8YNI - chains B and I of the 11 polymer chains in the assembly; structure by electron microscopy, 3.66 A resolution.

== Chain B ==
Molecule: Caspase-8 subunit p10
Source organism: Homo sapiens
UniProtKB: Q14790 (CASP8_HUMAN); numbering as in UniProt (aligned over 1-479)
Chain sequence (479 residues; each row starts with the number of its first residue):
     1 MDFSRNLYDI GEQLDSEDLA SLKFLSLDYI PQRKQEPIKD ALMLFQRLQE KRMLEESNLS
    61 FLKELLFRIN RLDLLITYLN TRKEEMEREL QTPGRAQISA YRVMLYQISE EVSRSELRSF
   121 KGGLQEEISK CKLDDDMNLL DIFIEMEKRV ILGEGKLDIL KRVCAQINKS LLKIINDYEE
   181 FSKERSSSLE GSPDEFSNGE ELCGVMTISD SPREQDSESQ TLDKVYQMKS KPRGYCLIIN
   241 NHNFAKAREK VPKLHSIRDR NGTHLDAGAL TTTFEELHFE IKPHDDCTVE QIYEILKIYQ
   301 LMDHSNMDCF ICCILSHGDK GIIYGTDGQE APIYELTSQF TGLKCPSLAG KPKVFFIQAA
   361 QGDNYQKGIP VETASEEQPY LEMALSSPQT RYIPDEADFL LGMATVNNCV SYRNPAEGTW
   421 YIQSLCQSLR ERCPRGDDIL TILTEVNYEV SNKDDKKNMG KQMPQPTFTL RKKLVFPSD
Disordered / not traced: 183-479
Differences from the reference sequence: engineered mutation Gly122 (Phe in Q14790), Gly123 (Leu in Q14790), Ala360 (Cys in Q14790), Ala374 (Asp in Q14790), Ala384 (Asp in Q14790)
UniProt features mapped onto this chain:
  - active site: His317
  - site: Asp216, Ser217 (Cleavage)
  - modified residue: Ser188 (Phosphoserine), Ser211 (Phosphoserine), Lys224 (N6-acetyllysine), Tyr334 (Phosphotyrosine), Tyr380 (Phosphotyrosine), Ser387 (Phosphoserine), Arg413 (Microbial infection: ADP-riboxanated arginine)
  - natural variant: Arg248 (R248W: In CASP8D), Asp285 (D285H: Associated with protection against breast cancer)
  - mutagenesis: Asp73 (D73A: Abolishes binding to FLASH. Induces NF-kappa-B activation), Tyr380 (Y380E: Phosphomimetic mutant which does not affect interaction with PIK3R1 or DISC-mediated processing; Y380F: Abolishes phosphorylation at this site ...), Ser387 (S387A: Impaired CDK1-mediated phosphorylation and enhanced apoptosis), Arg413 (R413A: Abolished ADP-riboxanation by C.violaceum CopC)
Reported in the primary citation:
  - mutagenesis - E12A/F122G/L123G, N70A/F122G/L123G, E110A/F122G/L123G: unchanged binding to CASP8 and FADD-like apoptosis regulator subunit p43 (chain I)

== Chain I ==
Molecule: CASP8 and FADD-like apoptosis regulator subunit p43
Source organism: Homo sapiens
UniProtKB: O15519 (CFLAR_HUMAN); residue numbers follow UniProt; this construct covers 1-181
Chain sequence (181 residues; each row starts with the number of its first residue):
     1 MSAEVIHQVE EALDTDEKEM LLFLCRDVAI DVVPPNVRDL LDILRERGKL SVGDLAELLY
    61 RVRRFDLLKR ILKMDRKAVE THLLRNPHLV SDYRVLMAEI GEDLDKSDVS SLIFLMKDYM
   121 GRGKISKEKS FLDLVVELEK LNLVAPDQLD LLEKCLKNIH RIDLKTKIQK YKQSVQGAGT
   181 S
Disordered / not traced: 122-127, 177-181

== How chain B and chain I interact ==
Residue-residue contacts (9):
  Arg33(B) with Ser107(I)
  Glu50(B) with Asp105(I); Arg161(I), salt bridge; Asp163(I), hydrogen bond (backbone-backbone)
  Lys51(B) with His160(I); Ile162(I)
  Arg52(B) with Ile162(I); Asp163(I), salt bridge; Thr166(I), hydrogen bond
Also at the interface, not in a pair above, chain B (7 interface residues in all): Pro31, Lys34, Arg47
Also at the interface, not in a pair above, chain I (9 interface residues in all): Asp108, Ile159
Interface features reported in the paper:
  - hot spots on chain B (mutagenesis) - R33D/F122G/L123G, R52D/F122G/L123G: decreased binding to chain F

== Overview ==
7 residues of chain B face 9 of chain I across their interface, with 2 hydrogen bonds and 2 salt bridges.
Among the polar pairs are Glu50(B)-Arg161(I), Arg52(B)-Asp163(I) and Arg52(B)-Thr166(I). The paper reports
that R33D/F122G/L123G and R52D/F122G/L123G of chain B reduce binding to chain F; E12A/F122G/L123G,
N70A/F122G/L123G and E110A/F122G/L123G of chain B leave binding to CASP8 and FADD-like apoptosis regulator
subunit p43 (chain I) unchanged.
Here chain B is Caspase-8 subunit p10 and chain I is CASP8 and FADD-like apoptosis regulator subunit p43, both
from Homo sapiens. Entry 8YNI (Structure of the FADD/Caspase-8/cFLIP death effector domain assembly) was
determined by electron microscopy together with 8YM4, 8YM5, 8YM6, 8YNK, 8YNL, 8YNM and 8YNN from the same
study.
